3AL7 - chain A; structure by X-ray diffraction, 1.10 A resolution.

== Chain A ==
Name: Thaumatin I
Organism: Thaumatococcus daniellii
UniProt: Q8RVT0 (Q8RVT0_THADA); residues 1-207 here = UniProt positions 1-207
Sequence (207 residues; each row starts with the number of its first residue):
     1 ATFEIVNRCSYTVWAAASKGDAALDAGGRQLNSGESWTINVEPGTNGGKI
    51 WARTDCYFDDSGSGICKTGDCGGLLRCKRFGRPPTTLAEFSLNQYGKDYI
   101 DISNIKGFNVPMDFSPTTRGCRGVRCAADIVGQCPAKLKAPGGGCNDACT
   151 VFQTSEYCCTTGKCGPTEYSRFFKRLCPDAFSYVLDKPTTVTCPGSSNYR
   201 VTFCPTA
Cystine bridges: Cys9-Cys204, Cys56-Cys66, Cys71-Cys77, Cys121-Cys193, Cys126-Cys177, Cys134-Cys145, Cys149-Cys158, Cys159-Cys164

== Overview ==
Chain A is Thaumatin I (Thaumatococcus daniellii); the structure, Recombinant thaumatin I at 1.1 A, was
determined by X-ray diffraction (same publication as 3ALD).
